5OP9 - chain A; structure by X-ray diffraction, 1.46 A resolution.

[Chain A]
Protein: Mycocyclosin synthase
Source organism: Mycobacterium tuberculosis
Notes: EC 1.14.21.9
UniProt: P9WPP6 (CP121_MYCTO); numbering as in UniProt (aligned over 1-396)
Chain sequence (396 residues; numbered 1 to 396; the number before each row is that of its first residue):
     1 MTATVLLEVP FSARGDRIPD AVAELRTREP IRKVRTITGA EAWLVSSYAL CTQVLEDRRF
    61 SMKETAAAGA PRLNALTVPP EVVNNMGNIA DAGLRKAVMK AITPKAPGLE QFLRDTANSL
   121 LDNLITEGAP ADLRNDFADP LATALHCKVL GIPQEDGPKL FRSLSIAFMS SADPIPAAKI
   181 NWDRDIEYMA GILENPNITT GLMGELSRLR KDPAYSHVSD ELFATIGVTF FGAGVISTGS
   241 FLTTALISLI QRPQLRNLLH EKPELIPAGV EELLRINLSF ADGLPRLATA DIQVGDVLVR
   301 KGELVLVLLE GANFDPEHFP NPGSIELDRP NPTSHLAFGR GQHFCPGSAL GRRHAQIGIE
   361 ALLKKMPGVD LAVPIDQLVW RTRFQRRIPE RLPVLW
Unresolved in the structure: 1-2
Ion coordination: heme Fe near Cys-345 (its only coordinating residue here)
Ligand contacts:
  - BZ6 (4-(imidazol-1-ylmethyl)-3-(4-methoxyphenyl)-1-phenyl-pyrazole): Met-62, Leu-76, Thr-77, Val-78, Val-82, Val-83, Asn-85, Met-86, Ser-163, Leu-164, Ala-167, Phe-168, Trp-182, Asp-185, Val-228, Thr-229, Gly-232, Ala-233, Gln-385
  - heme (HEM): Met-62, Met-86, Ile-102, His-146, Phe-230, Ala-233, Gly-234, Ser-237, Thr-238, Phe-241, Leu-274, Phe-280, Leu-284, Arg-286, Leu-309, Leu-336, Ala-337, Phe-338, Gly-339, Gln-342, His-343, Cys-345, Pro-346, Gly-347, Leu-350, Gly-351

[Summary]
Ligands of chain A: heme and compound BZ6.
Chain A is Mycocyclosin synthase (Mycobacterium tuberculosis); the structure, The crystal structure of P450
CYP121 in complex with lead compound 7e, was determined by X-ray diffraction (same publication as 5O4K, 5O4L
and 5OPA).
